PDB entry 7ETR | X-ray diffraction, 3.80 A resolution | chains B and D of the 4 polymer chains in the assembly

Chain B:
Molecule: Transcriptional regulator CopG family
From: Shewanella oneidensis MR-1
UniProtKB: Q8EGZ2 (Q8EGZ2_SHEON); numbering as in UniProt (aligned over 1-102)
Amino-acid sequence (102 residues; row label = number of the first residue in the row):
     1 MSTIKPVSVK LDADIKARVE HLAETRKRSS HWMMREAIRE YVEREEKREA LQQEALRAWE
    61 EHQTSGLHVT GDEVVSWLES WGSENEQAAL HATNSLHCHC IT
Unresolved in the structure: 1-4, 78-102
Modified / non-standard residues: Mse-1 (selenomethionine); Mse-33 (selenomethionine; parent Met); Mse-34 (selenomethionine; parent Met)
Reported in the primary citation:
  - mutagenesis - V69A, W77A, W81A: unchanged growth with Toxin module of toxin-antitoxin system RelE/StbE family (chain D)
  - mutagenesis - E54A, E86A: decreased growth with Toxin module of toxin-antitoxin system RelE/StbE family (chain D)

Chain D:
Molecule: Toxin module of toxin-antitoxin system RelE/StbE family
From: Shewanella oneidensis MR-1
UniProtKB: Q8EGZ3 (Q8EGZ3_SHEON); residues 1-97 here = UniProt positions 1-97
Amino-acid sequence (97 residues; each row starts with the number of its first residue):
     1 MPQIVFTATA LRDLERLREF LRSKNPPAAQ RAASAIINTI RKLESYPDIG RPIDDNDFSF
    61 RELLIDFGDT GYLAMYQYDG GERLTVLCIR HQKEAGY
Unresolved in the structure: 1, 21-25, 50-58, 78-83, 94-97
Modified / non-standard residues: Mse-1 (selenomethionine); Mse-75 (selenomethionine; parent Met)
Reported in the primary citation:
  - mutagenesis - F6A, L14A, I36A: unchanged growth
  - mutagenesis - R18A, H91A: increased growth

How chain B and chain D interact:
Residue-residue contacts - 20 pairs, chain B then chain D:
  Leu-51(B) with Glu-62(D)
  Glu-54(B) with Ile-89(D); His-91(D), salt bridge
  Ala-55(B) with Ile-89(D)
  Ala-58(B) with Thr-9(D); Cys-88(D), hydrophobic; Ile-89(D), hydrophobic
  Trp-59(B) with Gln-77(D)
  Glu-61(B) with Thr-9(D), hydrogen bond; Arg-12(D), salt bridge
  Leu-67(B) with Val-5(D), hydrophobic; Phe-6(D); Thr-7(D)
  His-68(B) with Val-5(D); Phe-6(D), hydrogen bond (backbone-backbone); Leu-11(D)
  Val-69(B) with Ile-4(D); Val-5(D), hydrophobic; Phe-6(D)
  Thr-70(B) with Ile-4(D)
Interface residues without a listed pair, chain B (11 interface residues in all): His-62
Interface residues without a listed pair, chain D (15 interface residues in all): Gln-3, Mse-75, Val-86
The authors on this interface:
  - pairs named by the authors: Glu-54(B)/His-91(D) (hydrogen bond), Glu-61(B)/Thr-9(D), Glu-61(B)/Arg-12(D)
  - interface residues, chain B: Leu-67(B), Val-69(B)
  - interface residues, chain D: Ile-4(D), Phe-6(D)

Overview:
The interface between chain B and chain D involves 11 residues on one side and 15 on the other; the contacts
include 2 hydrogen bonds and 2 salt bridges. Polar contacts include Glu-54(B)/His-91(D), Glu-61(B)/Arg-12(D)
and Glu-61(B)/Thr-9(D). The paper describes a hydrogen bond between Glu-54(B) and His-91(D); contacts between
Glu-61(B) and Thr-9(D) and Glu-61(B) and Arg-12(D). From the paper: E54A and E86A of chain B reduce growth
with Toxin module of toxin-antitoxin system RelE/StbE family (chain D); interface residues Leu-67(B),
Val-69(B) and Ile-4(D) among others; 10 substitutions were tested in all.
Here chain B is Transcriptional regulator CopG family and chain D is Toxin module of toxin-antitoxin system
RelE/StbE family, both from Shewanella oneidensis MR-1. Entry 7ETR (Crystal structure of SO_1444-SO_1445
complex from Shewanella oneidensis) was determined by X-ray diffraction.
